Entry 4J8V (X-ray diffraction, 2.58 A resolution); this record covers chains A and B of the 5 polymer chains in the assembly.

[Chain A]
Molecule: Histone H3.2
Source organism: Xenopus laevis
UniProt: P84233 (H32_XENLA); residues 1-135 here correspond to UniProt positions 2-136 (UniProt number = residue number + 1)
Sequence (135 residues; numbered 1 to 135; the number before each row is that of its first residue):
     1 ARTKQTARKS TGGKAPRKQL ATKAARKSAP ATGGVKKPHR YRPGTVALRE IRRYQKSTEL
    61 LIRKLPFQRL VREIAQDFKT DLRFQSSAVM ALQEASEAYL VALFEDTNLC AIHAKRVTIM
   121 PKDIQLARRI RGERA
Unresolved in the structure: 1-37, 135
Differences from the reference sequence: conflict A102 (Gly103 in P84233)
Swiss-Prot annotation at these positions:
  - modified residue: R2 (Asymmetric dimethylarginine), T3 (Phosphothreonine), K4 (Allysine), Q5 (5-glutamyl dopamine), T6 (Phosphothreonine), R8 (Citrulline), K9 (N6,N6,N6-trimethyllysine), S10 (ADP-ribosylserine), T11 (Phosphothreonine), K14 (N6-(2-hydroxyisobutyryl)lysine), R17 (Asymmetric dimethylarginine), K18 (N6-(2-hydroxyisobutyryl)lysine), K23 (N6-(2-hydroxyisobutyryl)lysine), R26 (Citrulline), K27 (N6,N6,N6-trimethyllysine), S28 (ADP-ribosylserine), K36 (N6,N6,N6-trimethyllysine), K37 (N6-methyllysine), Y41 (Phosphotyrosine), K56 (N6,N6,N6-trimethyllysine) and 8 more in UniProt
  - lipidation: C110 (S-palmitoyl cysteine)

[Chain B]
Molecule: Histone H4
Source organism: Xenopus laevis
UniProt: P62799 (H4_XENLA); residues 1-102 here correspond to UniProt positions 2-103 (UniProt number = residue number + 1)
Sequence (102 residues; numbered 1 to 102; the number before each row is that of its first residue):
     1 SGRGKGGKGL GKGGAKRHRK VLRDNIQGIT KPAIRRLARR GGVKRISGLI YEETRGVLKV
    61 FLENVIRDAV TYTEHAKRKT VTAMDVVYAL KRQGRTLYGF GG
Unresolved in the structure: 1-20
Swiss-Prot annotation at these positions:
  - DNA-binding region: K16 to K20
  - modified residue: S1 (N-acetylserine), R3 (Asymmetric dimethylarginine), K5 (N6-(2-hydroxyisobutyryl)lysine), K8 (N6-(2-hydroxyisobutyryl)lysine), K12 (N6-(2-hydroxyisobutyryl)lysine), K16 (N6-(2-hydroxyisobutyryl)lysine), K20 (N6,N6,N6-trimethyllysine), K31 (N6-(2-hydroxyisobutyryl)lysine), K44 (N6-(2-hydroxyisobutyryl)lysine), S47 (Phosphoserine), Y51 (Phosphotyrosine), K59 (N6-(2-hydroxyisobutyryl)lysine), K77 (N6-(2-hydroxyisobutyryl)lysine), K79 (N6-(2-hydroxyisobutyryl)lysine), Y88 (Phosphotyrosine), K91 (N6-(2-hydroxyisobutyryl)lysine)
  - cross-link (Glycyl lysine isopeptide (Lys-Gly)): K31 (interchain with G-Cter in UFM1), K91 (interchain with G-Cter in ubiquitin)

[Interface between chain A and chain B]
Contacting residue pairs (94; chain A residue first):
  A47(A) with R39(B); K44(B)
  L48(A) with K44(B)
  E50(A) with R39(B), salt bridge
  I51(A) with R39(B); G42(B); V43(B)
  Y54(A) with R36(B); R39(B); R40(B), hydrogen bond (backbone-side chain)
  Q55(A) with R39(B); R40(B), hydrogen bond (side chain-backbone); G42(B)
  S57(A) with R40(B), hydrogen bond
  T58(A) with R40(B)
  E59(A) with R40(B), salt bridge
  L61(A) with A33(B); R36(B), hydrogen bond (backbone-side chain); R40(B)
  I62(A) with I29(B), hydrophobic; L37(B), hydrophobic
  P66(A) with G28(B)
  F67(A) with L62(B), hydrophobic
  R69(A) with R23(B); N25(B), hydrogen bond
  L70(A) with I26(B), hydrophobic; I29(B), hydrophobic
  V71(A) with I66(B)
  E73(A) with N25(B), hydrogen bond
  I74(A) with L62(B), hydrophobic; E63(B); I66(B), hydrophobic
  A75(A) with I66(B), hydrophobic
  F78(A) with E63(B); R67(B)
  K79(A) with V70(B); E74(B); R78(B)
  L82(A) with V70(B), hydrophobic; K79(B)
  R83(A) with K79(B), hydrogen bond (backbone-backbone); T80(B); V81(B), hydrogen bond (backbone-backbone)
  F84(A) with V81(B)
  Q85(A) with T80(B); V81(B), hydrogen bond (backbone-backbone); T82(B); A83(B), hydrogen bond (side chain-backbone)
  S87(A) with A83(B); F100(B)
  A88(A) with V81(B); T82(B); A83(B); V86(B)
  M90(A) with F100(B), hydrophobic
  A91(A) with V86(B), hydrophobic; L97(B); F100(B)
  L92(A) with V65(B), hydrophobic; V86(B), hydrophobic
  E94(A) with F100(B)
  A95(A) with L90(B), hydrophobic
  S96(A) with L58(B); F61(B); L62(B)
  E97(A) with L37(B)
  Y99(A) with V57(B); F61(B), hydrophobic; R95(B)
  L100(A) with L37(B), hydrophobic
  V101(A) with L37(B), hydrophobic; G41(B)
  L103(A) with V57(B), hydrophobic
  F104(A) with I34(B), hydrophobic; L37(B); A38(B), hydrophobic; V43(B); T54(B)
  E105(A) with G41(B)
  N108(A) with G42(B), hydrogen bond (side chain-backbone)
  V117(A) with R45(B)
  T118(A) with R45(B), hydrogen bond; S47(B)
  I119(A) with V43(B), hydrophobic; R45(B), hydrogen bond (backbone-backbone); S47(B), hydrogen bond (backbone-backbone); I50(B)
  M120(A) with I50(B)
  P121(A) with L49(B), hydrophobic; I50(B); E53(B)
  I124(A) with I50(B), hydrophobic
  Q125(A) with E53(B), hydrogen bond
  R128(A) with V57(B)
Other interface residues (no listed pair), chain A (51 interface residues in all): G44, D81
Other interface residues (no listed pair), chain B (47 interface residues in all): R35, I46, K59, V60

[Overview]
The interface between chain A and chain B involves 51 residues on one side and 47 on the other; the contacts
include 15 hydrogen bonds and 2 salt bridges. Polar contacts include E50(A)-R39(B), E59(A)-R40(B) and
Y54(A)-R40(B). From UniProt: a DNA-binding region on chain B.
Chain A is Histone H3.2 and chain B is Histone H4, both from Xenopus laevis; the structure, X-ray structure of
NCP145 with bound chlorido(eta-6-p-cymene)(N-phenyl-2-pyridinecarbothioamide)ruthenium(II), was determined by
X-ray diffraction (same publication as 4J8X, 4J8U and 4J8W).
